7XSD - chains T and B of the 32 polymer chains in the assembly; structure by electron microscopy, 3.30 A resolution.

== Chain T ==
Molecule: RuBisCO chaperone RbcX
Source organism: Nostoc sp. (strain PCC 7120 / SAG 25.82 / UTEX 2576)
UniProt: O86418 (RBCX_NOSS1); residues 1-132 here = UniProt positions 1-132
Sequence (132 residues; row label = number of the first residue in the row):
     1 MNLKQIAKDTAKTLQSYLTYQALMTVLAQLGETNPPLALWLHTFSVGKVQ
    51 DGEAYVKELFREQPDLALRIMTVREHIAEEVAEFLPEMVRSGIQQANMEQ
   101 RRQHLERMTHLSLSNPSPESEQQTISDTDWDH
Unresolved in the structure: 1, 113-132

== Chain B ==
Molecule: Ribulose bisphosphate carboxylase large chain
Source organism: Nostoc sp. (strain PCC 7120 / SAG 25.82 / UTEX 2576)
Notes: EC 4.1.1.39
UniProt: P00879 (RBL_NOSS1); numbering as in UniProt (aligned over 1-476)
Sequence (476 residues; row label = number of the first residue in the row):
     1 MSYAQTKTQTKSGYKAGVQDYRLTYYTPDYTPKDTDILAAFRVTPQPGVP
    51 FEEAAAAVAAESSTGTWTTVWTDLLTDLDRYKGRCYDIEPVPGEDNQFIA
   101 YIAYPLDLFEEGSITNVLTSIVGNVFGFKALRALRLEDIRFPVAYIKTFQ
   151 GPPHGIQVERDKLNKYGRPLLGCTIKPKLGLSAKNYGRAVYECLRGGLDF
   201 TKDDENINSAPFQRWRDRFLFVADAITKAQAETGEIKGHYLNVTAPTCEE
   251 MLKRAEYAKELKQPIIMHDYLTAGFTANTTLARWCRDNGVLLHIHRAMHA
   301 VIDRQKNHGIHFRVLAKALRLSGGDHIHTGTVVGKLEGERGITMGFVDLL
   351 RENYVEQDKSRGIYFTQDWASLPGVMAVASGGIHVWHMPALVEIFGDDSV
   401 LQFGGGTLGHPWGNAPGATANRVALEACVQARNEGRNLAREGNDVIREAA
   451 KWSPELAVACELWKEIKFEFEAMDTV
Unresolved in the structure: 1-22, 65-79, 176-181, 296-306, 330-340, 403-414, 472-476
Swiss-Prot annotation at these positions:
  - active site (Proton acceptor): Lys176, His295
  - binding site (substrate): Asn124, Thr174, Lys178, Arg296, His328, Ser380
  - binding site (Mg(2+)): Lys202, Asp204, Glu205
  - site: Lys335 (Transition state stabilizer)
  - modified residue: Lys202 (N6-carboxylysine)

== Interface between chain T and chain B ==
Pairs across the interface (11; chain T residue first):
  Lys4(T) with Glu94(B), salt bridge
  Thr13(T) with Phe468(B)
  Ser16(T) with Glu471(B)
  Tyr17(T) with Phe470(B); Glu471(B)
  Tyr20(T) with Glu471(B)
  Val49(T) with Glu471(B)
  Gln50(T) with Glu469(B); Glu471(B)
  Asp51(T) with Glu471(B)
  Gly52(T) with Glu471(B), hydrogen bond (backbone-side chain)
Also at the interface, not in a pair above, chain T (10 interface residues in all): Tyr55

== In short ==
10 residues of chain T face 5 of chain B across their interface; the contacts include 1 hydrogen bond and 1
salt bridge. Polar pairs include Lys4(T)-Glu94(B) and Gly52(T)-Glu471(B).
Here chain T is RuBisCO chaperone RbcX and chain B is Ribulose bisphosphate carboxylase large chain, both from
Nostoc sp. (strain PCC 7120 / SAG 25.82 / UTEX 2576). Entry 7XSD (Cryo-EM structure of RuBisCO assembly
intermediate RbcL8Raf18RbcX16) was determined by electron microscopy.
